Entry 8PE4 (electron microscopy, 3.21 A resolution); this record covers chains A and B.

[Chain A (and B)]
Molecule: Major capsid protein
From: Saccharomyces cerevisiae virus L-A
Notes: chain B of this document is another copy of the same molecule, construct and numbering; everything in this record applies to it too
UniProt: P32503 (GAG_SCVLA); residue numbers follow UniProt; this construct covers 1-680
Chain sequence (680 residues; numbered 1 to 680; the number before each row is that of its first residue):
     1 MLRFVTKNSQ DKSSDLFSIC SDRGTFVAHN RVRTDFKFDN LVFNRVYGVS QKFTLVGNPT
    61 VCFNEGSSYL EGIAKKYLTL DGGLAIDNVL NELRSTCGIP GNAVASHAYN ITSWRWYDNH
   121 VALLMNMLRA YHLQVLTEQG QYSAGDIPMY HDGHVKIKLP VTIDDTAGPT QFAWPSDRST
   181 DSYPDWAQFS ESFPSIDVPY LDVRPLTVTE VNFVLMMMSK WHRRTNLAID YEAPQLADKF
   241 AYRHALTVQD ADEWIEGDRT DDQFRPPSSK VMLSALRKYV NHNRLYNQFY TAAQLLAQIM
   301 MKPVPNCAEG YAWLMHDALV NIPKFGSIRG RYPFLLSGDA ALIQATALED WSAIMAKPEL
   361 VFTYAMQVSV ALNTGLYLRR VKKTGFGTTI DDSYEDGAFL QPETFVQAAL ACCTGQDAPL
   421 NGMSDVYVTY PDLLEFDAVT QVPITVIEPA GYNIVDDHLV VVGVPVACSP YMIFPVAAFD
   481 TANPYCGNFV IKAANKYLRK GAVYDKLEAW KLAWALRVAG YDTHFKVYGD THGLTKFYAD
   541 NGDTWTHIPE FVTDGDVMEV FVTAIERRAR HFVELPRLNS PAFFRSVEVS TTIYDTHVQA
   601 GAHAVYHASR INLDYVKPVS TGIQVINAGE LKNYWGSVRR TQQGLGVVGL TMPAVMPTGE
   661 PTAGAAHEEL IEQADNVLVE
Disordered / not traced: 94-104, 528-534, 601-607, 652-680 (chain B: 95-103, 528-534, 602-607, 652-680)
Swiss-Prot annotation at these positions:
  - modified residue: Met1 (N-acetylmethionine)
What the authors report for this chain:
  - conformationally variable residues (order/disorder transition): Tyr528 to Lys536

[Chain A / chain B interface]
Residue-residue contacts - 34 pairs, chain A then chain B:
  Cys62(A) with Ala245(B)
  Asn64(A) with Gln188(B); Ser190(B); His244(B); Ala245(B), hydrogen bond (side chain-backbone)
  Glu65(A) with Ser190(B), hydrogen bond (backbone-side chain); Glu191(B)
  Gly66(A) with Ser192(B), hydrogen bond (backbone-side chain)
  Asp81(A) with Asn91(B); Arg94(B), salt bridge
  Gly83(A) with Arg94(B)
  Arg115(A) with His107(B), hydrogen bond; Phe193(B)
  Asn321(A) with Ala245(B)
  Ser393(A) with Val619(B)
  Glu395(A) with Arg277(B), salt bridge
  Asp396(A) with Arg277(B), salt bridge; Asn281(B)
  Leu400(A) with Pro205(B)
  Gln401(A) with His282(B), hydrogen bond
  Glu403(A) with Arg204(B), salt bridge
  Asp425(A) with Ser190(B); Arg204(B)
  Tyr427(A) with Arg204(B); Ala245(B)
  Pro431(A) with Thr207(B); Lys278(B)
  Leu434(A) with Lys278(B)
  Glu435(A) with Ser274(B); Arg277(B), salt bridge; Lys278(B), salt bridge
  Lys632(A) with Glu92(B); Phe334(B)
  Gln643(A) with Thr621(B)
Interface residues without a listed pair, chain A (27 interface residues in all): Ser67, Leu319, Asp392, Pro402, Asp432, Glu630
Interface residues without a listed pair, chain B (27 interface residues in all): Glu210, Arg243, Leu246, Pro333, Ser337

[Overview]
Chain A and chain B each contribute 27 residues to their interface, with 5 hydrogen bonds and 6 salt bridges.
Polar pairs include Asp81(A)-Arg94(B), Glu395(A)-Arg277(B) and Asp396(A)-Arg277(B). From the paper:
conformational variability at Tyr528(A).
Both chains are Major capsid protein (Saccharomyces cerevisiae virus L-A). Entry 8PE4 (Capsid structure of the
L-A helper virus from native viral communities) was determined by electron microscopy, deposited together with
8A5T.
